6D95 - chains A and C of the 3 polymer chains in the assembly; structure by X-ray diffraction, 1.85 A resolution.

Chain A:
Molecule: Uncharacterized protein
From: Rhodobacter sphaeroides (strain ATCC 17025 / ATH 2.4.3)
UniProt: A4WYU7 (A4WYU7_RHOS5); numbering as in UniProt (aligned over 20-777)
Amino-acid sequence (758 residues; numbered 20 to 777; the number before each row is that of its first residue):
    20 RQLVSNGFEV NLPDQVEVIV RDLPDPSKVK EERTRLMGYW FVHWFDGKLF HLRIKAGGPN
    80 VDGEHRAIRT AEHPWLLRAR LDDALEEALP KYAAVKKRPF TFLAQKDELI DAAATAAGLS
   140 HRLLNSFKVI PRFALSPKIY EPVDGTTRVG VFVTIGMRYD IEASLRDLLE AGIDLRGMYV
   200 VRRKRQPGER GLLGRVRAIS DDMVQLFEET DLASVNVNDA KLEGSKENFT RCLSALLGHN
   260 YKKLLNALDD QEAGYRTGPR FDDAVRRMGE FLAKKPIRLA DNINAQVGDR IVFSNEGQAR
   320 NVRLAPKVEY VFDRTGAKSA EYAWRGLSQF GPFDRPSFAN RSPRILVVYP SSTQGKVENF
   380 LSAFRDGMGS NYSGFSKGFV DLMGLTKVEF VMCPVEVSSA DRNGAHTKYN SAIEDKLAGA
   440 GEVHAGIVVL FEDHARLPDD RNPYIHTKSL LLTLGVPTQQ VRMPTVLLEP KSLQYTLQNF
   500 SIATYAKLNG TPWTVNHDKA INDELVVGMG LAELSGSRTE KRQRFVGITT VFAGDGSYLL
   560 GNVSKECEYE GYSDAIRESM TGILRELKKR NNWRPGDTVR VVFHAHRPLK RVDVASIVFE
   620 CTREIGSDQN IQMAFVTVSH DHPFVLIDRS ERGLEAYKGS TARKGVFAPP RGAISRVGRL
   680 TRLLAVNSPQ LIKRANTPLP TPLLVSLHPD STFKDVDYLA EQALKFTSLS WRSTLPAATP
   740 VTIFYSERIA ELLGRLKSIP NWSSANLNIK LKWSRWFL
Swiss-Prot annotation at these positions:
  - binding site (Mg(2+)): Leu777
  - mutagenesis: Pro45 to Trp63 (9-fold reduction in plasmid silencing in E.coli, does not bind target DNA, binds guide RNA (gRNA)), Lys49 to Arg52 (4-fold reduction in plasmid silencing), Arg204 to Arg209 (4-fold reduction in plasmid silencing), Tyr463 to Lys467 (10-fold reduction in plasmid silencing, strongly impairs gRNA binding; Does not bind small DNA or RNA in E.coli, increased plasmid transformation in E.coli (plasmid silencing)), Arg481 to Thr484 (9-fold reduction in plasmid silencing, strongly impairs gRNA binding), Lys506 (K506A: 10-fold reduction in plasmid silencing, strongly impairs gRNA binding), Gly529 (G529D: Does not reconstitute DNA cleavage; when associated with R-604-605-D and D-746), Ala604 to His605 (Does not reconstitute DNA cleavage; when associated with D-529 and D-746), Glu746 (E746D: Does not reconstitute DNA cleavage; when associated with D-529 and R-604-605-D), Arg754 (R754A: Increases affinity for 5'-phospho-U gRNA, no change in affinity for 5'-phospho-A or 5'-phospho-C gRNA), Leu777 (10-fold reduction in plasmid silencing, impairs gRNA binding)
Metal / ion sites: Mg2+: Leu777 (shared with 2 residues of chain B)
What the authors report for this chain:
  - mutagenesis - G529D/A604R/H605D/E746D: unchanged catalytic activity on DNA targets
  - specificity-determining residues: Arg754
  - mutagenesis - R754A (4- to 6-fold): decreased binding to 5'-U-gRNA
  - mutagenesis - Q689A: unchanged binding to tDNA

Chain C:
Molecule: 24-nt DNA strand
Sequence (24 nucleotides; numbered -16 to 7; the number before each row is that of its first residue; numbers below 1 keep their minus sign (DC-16 is residue -16)):
   -16 CTGTCGTCAC CTGAGCAGTA ACTG
Not modelled in the structure: -16 to -14, 6-7

Interface between chain A and chain C:
Contacting residue pairs (57; chain A residue first):
  Pro45(A) - DC-12(C)  base contact
  Pro45(A) - DG-11(C)  sugar contact
  Val48(A) - DG-11(C)  sugar contact
  Lys49(A) - DG-11(C)  phosphate contact
  Arg52(A) - DT-10(C)  salt bridge to the phosphate
  His62(A) - DT-10(C)  phosphate contact
  His62(A) - DC-9(C)  phosphate contact
  Trp63(A) - DG-11(C)  phosphate contact
  Trp63(A) - DT-10(C)  hydrogen bond to the phosphate
  Arg97(A) - DC-9(C)  salt bridge to the phosphate
  Arg97(A) - DA-8(C)  salt bridge to the phosphate
  Ala98(A) - DC-9(C)  phosphate contact
  Arg117(A) - DC-9(C)  salt bridge to the phosphate
  Lys157(A) - DA-8(C)  salt bridge to the phosphate
  Lys245(A) - DG-2(C)  base contact
  Lys245(A) - DC-1(C)  base contact
  Lys245(A) - DA0(C)  hydrogen bond to the sugar
  Glu246(A) - DG-2(C)  sugar contact
  Glu246(A) - DC-1(C)  sugar contact
  Thr249(A) - DC-1(C)  phosphate contact
  Thr249(A) - DA0(C)  phosphate contact
  Tyr260(A) - DA0(C)  hydrogen bond to the phosphate
  Leu264(A) - DA0(C)  sugar contact
  Asn265(A) - DG1(C)  phosphate contact
  Tyr329(A) - DA4(C)  hydrogen bond to the base
  Tyr341(A) - DA4(C)  base contact
  Tyr341(A) - DC5(C)  base contact
  Arg455(A) - DG-2(C)  salt bridge to the phosphate
  Tyr494(A) - DA3(C)  base contact
  Asn498(A) - DA3(C)  base contact
  Leu530(A) - DT-5(C)  phosphate contact
  Ala531(A) - DG-4(C)  phosphate contact
  Glu532(A) - DT-5(C)  sugar contact
  Glu532(A) - DG-4(C)  hydrogen bond to the phosphate
  Arg541(A) - DG-4(C)  sugar contact
  His605(A) - DC-6(C)  sugar contact
  His605(A) - DT-5(C)  salt bridge to the phosphate
  Arg606(A) - DC-6(C)  sugar contact
  Ser638(A) - DC-6(C)  hydrogen bond to the phosphate
  His639(A) - DC-6(C)  hydrogen bond to the phosphate
  Asp640(A) - DC-7(C)  sugar contact
  Asp640(A) - DC-6(C)  hydrogen bond to the phosphate
  His641(A) - DC-7(C)  phosphate contact
  Pro642(A) - DC-7(C)  phosphate contact
  Arg670(A) - DA4(C)  base contact
  Gln689(A) - DA4(C)  base contact
  Gln689(A) - DC5(C)  hydrogen bond to the phosphate
  Leu690(A) - DA4(C)  base contact
  Lys692(A) - DG1(C)  base contact
  Lys692(A) - DT2(C)  phosphate contact
  Arg693(A) - DG1(C)  hydrogen bond to the phosphate
  Arg693(A) - DT2(C)  salt bridge to the phosphate
  Leu703(A) - DC-7(C)  phosphate contact
  Ser727(A) - DA4(C)  base contact
  Leu734(A) - DA4(C)  base contact
  Pro735(A) - DA4(C)  base contact
  Glu746(A) - DT-5(C)  phosphate contact
Also at the interface, not in a pair above, chain A (52 interface residues in all): Ser46, Val61, Pro156, Glu340, Ser491, Thr495, Ser534, Val637, Ser687, Thr733
Also at the interface, not in a pair above, chain C (18 interface residues in all): DA-3

In short:
52 residues of chain A face 18 of chain C across their interface; the contacts include 10 hydrogen bonds and 8
salt bridges. Polar contacts include Tyr329(A)-DA4(C), Lys245(A)-DA0(C) and Trp63(A)-DT-10(C). From the paper:
R754A of chain A reduces binding to 5'-U-gRNA; the specificity determinant Arg754(A); 3 substitutions were
tested in all.
Here chain A is Uncharacterized protein (Rhodobacter sphaeroides (strain ATCC 17025 / ATH 2.4.3)) and chain C
is a 24-nt DNA strand. Entry 6D95 (Ternary RsAgo Complex with Guide RNA Paired and Target DNA containing
A8-A8' Non-Canonical Pair) was determined by X-ray diffraction (same publication as 6D8A, 6D8F, 6D8P, 6D92,
6D9K and 6D9L).
